PDB entry 3CCH | X-ray diffraction, 2.60 A resolution | chains A and C of the 3 polymer chains in the assembly

== Chain A ==
Protein: H-2 class I histocompatibility antigen, D-B alpha chain
Organism: Mus musculus
Reference sequence: P01899 (HA11_MOUSE); residues 1-276 here correspond to UniProt positions 25-300 (UniProt number = residue number + 24)
Chain sequence (276 residues; each row starts with the number of its first residue):
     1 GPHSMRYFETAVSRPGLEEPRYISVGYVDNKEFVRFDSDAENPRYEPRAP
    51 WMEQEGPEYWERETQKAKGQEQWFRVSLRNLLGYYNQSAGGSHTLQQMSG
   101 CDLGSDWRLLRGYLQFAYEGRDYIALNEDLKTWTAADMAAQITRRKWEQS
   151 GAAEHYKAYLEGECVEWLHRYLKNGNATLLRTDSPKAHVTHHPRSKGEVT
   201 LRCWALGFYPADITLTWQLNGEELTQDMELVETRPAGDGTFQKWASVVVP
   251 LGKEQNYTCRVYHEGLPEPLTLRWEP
Disulfides: Cys101-Cys164, Cys203-Cys259

== Chain C ==
Protein: nonameric peptide murine gp100
Chain sequence (9 residues; each row starts with the number of its first residue):
     1 EGSRNQDWL

== How chain A and chain C interact ==
Pairs across the interface (48; chain A residue first):
  Met5(A) - Glu1(C)
  Tyr7(A) - Glu1(C)  hydrogen bond (side chain-backbone)
  Tyr7(A) - Gly2(C)  hydrogen bond (side chain-backbone)
  Glu63(A) - Glu1(C)
  Glu63(A) - Gly2(C)  hydrogen bond (side chain-backbone)
  Lys66(A) - Glu1(C)  salt bridge
  Lys66(A) - Gly2(C)  hydrogen bond (side chain-backbone)
  Lys66(A) - Arg4(C)
  Gln70(A) - Ser3(C)  hydrogen bond (side chain-backbone)
  Gln70(A) - Arg4(C)
  Gln70(A) - Asn5(C)  hydrogen bond (side chain-backbone)
  Trp73(A) - Asn5(C)
  Trp73(A) - Gln6(C)  hydrogen bond (side chain-backbone)
  Trp73(A) - Asp7(C)  hydrogen bond (side chain-backbone)
  Trp73(A) - Trp8(C)
  Trp73(A) - Leu9(C)  hydrophobic
  Phe74(A) - Asn5(C)
  Val76(A) - Trp8(C)  hydrophobic
  Ser77(A) - Trp8(C)
  Ser77(A) - Leu9(C)  hydrogen bond (side chain-backbone)
  Asn80(A) - Leu9(C)  hydrogen bond (side chain-backbone)
  Leu81(A) - Leu9(C)  hydrophobic
  Tyr84(A) - Leu9(C)  hydrogen bond (side chain-backbone)
  Leu95(A) - Leu9(C)  hydrophobic
  Gln97(A) - Asn5(C)  hydrogen bond
  Ser99(A) - Ser3(C)
  Phe116(A) - Asn5(C)
  Tyr123(A) - Leu9(C)  hydrophobic
  Thr143(A) - Leu9(C)  hydrogen bond (side chain-backbone)
  Lys146(A) - Asp7(C)
  Lys146(A) - Trp8(C)
  Lys146(A) - Leu9(C)  hydrogen bond (side chain-backbone)
  Trp147(A) - Asp7(C)  hydrogen bond (side chain-backbone)
  Trp147(A) - Trp8(C)  hydrogen bond (side chain-backbone)
  Trp147(A) - Leu9(C)  hydrophobic
  Ser150(A) - Gln6(C)  hydrogen bond
  Gly151(A) - Gln6(C)
  Ala152(A) - Gln6(C)
  His155(A) - Arg4(C)  hydrogen bond (side chain-backbone)
  His155(A) - Gln6(C)
  Tyr156(A) - Asn5(C)
  Tyr156(A) - Gln6(C)  hydrogen bond (side chain-backbone)
  Tyr159(A) - Glu1(C)  hydrogen bond (side chain-backbone)
  Tyr159(A) - Gly2(C)
  Tyr159(A) - Ser3(C)
  Glu163(A) - Glu1(C)
  Trp167(A) - Glu1(C)  hydrogen bond
  Tyr171(A) - Glu1(C)  hydrogen bond (side chain-backbone)
Other interface residues (no listed pair), chain A (30 interface residues in all): Tyr59

== In short ==
The interface between chain A and chain C involves 30 residues on one side and 9 on the other, with 22
hydrogen bonds and 1 salt bridge. Among the polar pairs are Lys66(A)-Glu1(C), Tyr7(A)-Glu1(C) and
Tyr7(A)-Gly2(C).
Here chain A is H-2 class I histocompatibility antigen, D-B alpha chain (Mus musculus) and chain C is
nonameric peptide murine gp100. Entry 3CCH (H-2Db complex with murine gp100) was determined by X-ray
diffraction together with 3CH1 and 3CC5 from the same study.
